9CTP - chains A and B of the 7 polymer chains in the assembly; structure by electron microscopy, 3.62 A resolution.

# Chain A
Protein: Gamma-aminobutyric acid receptor subunit beta-2
From: Homo sapiens
UniProtKB: P47870 (GBRB2_HUMAN); residues 2-488 here correspond to UniProt positions 26-512 (UniProt number = residue number + 24)
Sequence (487 residues; numbered 2 to 488; the number before each row is that of its first residue):
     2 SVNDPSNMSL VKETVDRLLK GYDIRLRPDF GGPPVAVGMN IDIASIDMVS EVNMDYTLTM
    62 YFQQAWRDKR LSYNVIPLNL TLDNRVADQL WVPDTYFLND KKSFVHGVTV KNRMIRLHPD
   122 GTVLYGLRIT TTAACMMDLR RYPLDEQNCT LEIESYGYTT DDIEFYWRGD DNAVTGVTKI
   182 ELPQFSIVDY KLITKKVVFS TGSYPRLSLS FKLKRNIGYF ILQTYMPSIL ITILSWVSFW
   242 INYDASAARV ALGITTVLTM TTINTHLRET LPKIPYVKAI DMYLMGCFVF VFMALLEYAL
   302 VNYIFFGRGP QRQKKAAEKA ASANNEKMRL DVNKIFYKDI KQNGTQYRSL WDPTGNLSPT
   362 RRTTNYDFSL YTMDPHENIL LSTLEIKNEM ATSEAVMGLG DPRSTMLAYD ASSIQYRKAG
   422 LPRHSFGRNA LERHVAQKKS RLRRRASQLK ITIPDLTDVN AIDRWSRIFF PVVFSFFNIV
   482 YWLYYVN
Unresolved in the structure: 2-6, 308-460, 488
Cystine bridges: Cys-136/Cys-150
Glycans and other covalent adducts: N-acetylglucosamine (NAG) linked to Asn-80; glycan linked to Asn-149

# Chain B
Protein: Gamma-aminobutyric acid receptor subunit alpha-1
From: Homo sapiens
UniProtKB: P14867 (GBRA1_HUMAN); residues 1-429 here correspond to UniProt positions 28-456 (UniProt number = residue number + 27)
Sequence (429 residues; each row starts with the number of its first residue):
     1 QPSLQDELKD NTTVFTRILD RLLDGYDNRL RPGLGERVTE VKTDIFVTSF GPVSDHDMEY
    61 TIDVFFRQSW KDERLKFKGP MTVLRLNNLM ASKIWTPDTF FHNGKKSVAH NMTMPNKLLR
   121 ITEDGTLLYT MRLTVRAECP MHLEDFPMDA HACPLKFGSY AYTRAEVVYE WTREPARSVV
   181 VAEDGSRLNQ YDLLGQTVDS GIVQSSTGEY VVMTTHFHLK RKIGYFVIQT YLPCIMTVIL
   241 SQVSFWLNRE SVPARTVFGV TTVLTMTTLS ISARNSLPKV AYATAMDWFI AVCYAFVFSA
   301 LIEFATVNYF TKRGYAWDGK SVVPEKPKKV KDPLIKKNNT YAPTATSYTP NLARGDPGLA
   361 TIAKSATIEP KEVKPETKPP EPKKTFNSVS KIDRLSRIAF PLLFGIFNLV YWATYLNREP
   421 QLKAPTPHQ
Unresolved in the structure: 1-9, 313-385, 419-429
Cystine bridges: Cys-139/Cys-153
Glycans and other covalent adducts: glycan linked to Asn-111
Small-molecule neighbours: PIO ([(2R)-2-octanoyloxy-3-[oxidanyl-[(1R,2R,3S,4R,5R,6S)-2,3,6-tris(oxidanyl)-4,5-diphosphonooxy-cyclohexyl]oxy-phosphoryl]oxy-propyl] octanoate): Arg-249, Ser-299, Ile-302, Glu-303, Thr-306, Val-307, Phe-310, Lys-312, Phe-386, Asn-387, Ser-388, Val-389, Ser-390, Lys-391, Ile-392, Leu-395, Ser-396

# Chain A / chain B interface
Residue-residue contacts (92; chain A residue first):
  Asp-24(A) with Thr-16(B), hydrogen bond
  Ile-25(A) with Asn-87(B), hydrogen bond (backbone-side chain); Leu-89(B), hydrophobic
  Arg-26(A) with Thr-16(B), hydrogen bond; Leu-19(B); Asp-20(B), salt bridge; Leu-86(B); Asn-87(B), hydrogen bond (backbone-side chain); Leu-89(B); Met-90(B)
  Leu-27(A) with Thr-12(B); Phe-15(B); Thr-16(B); Leu-19(B), hydrophobic
  Phe-31(A) with Leu-84(B), hydrophobic; Arg-85(B)
  Val-93(A) with Met-114(B), hydrophobic
  Pro-94(A) with Met-114(B)
  Thr-96(A) with Met-112(B); Thr-113(B), hydrogen bond (backbone-backbone); Met-114(B)
  Tyr-97(A) with Phe-65(B); Met-112(B); Asn-116(B); Arg-132(B)
  Phe-98(A) with Met-112(B), hydrophobic; Arg-132(B), hydrogen bond (backbone-side chain)
  Leu-99(A) with Phe-65(B), hydrophobic; Arg-132(B), hydrogen bond (backbone-side chain)
  Asn-100(A) with Arg-187(B)
  Asp-101(A) with Met-112(B); Arg-132(B)
  Lys-102(A) with His-110(B); Arg-187(B)
  Ser-104(A) with Met-112(B)
  Ile-130(A) with Met-112(B), hydrophobic; Thr-113(B)
  Ala-135(A) with Arg-187(B)
  Met-137(A) with Arg-187(B)
  Tyr-157(A) with Phe-65(B); Lys-117(B); Leu-118(B), hydrophobic; Thr-130(B), hydrogen bond; Met-131(B); Arg-132(B), hydrogen bond (side chain-backbone)
  Gly-158(A) with Arg-85(B); Leu-118(B); Arg-120(B)
  Thr-160(A) with Arg-85(B); Arg-120(B)
  Asp-162(A) with Arg-85(B), salt bridge
  Asp-163(A) with Arg-85(B), salt bridge
  Phe-200(A) with Phe-46(B), hydrophobic; Phe-65(B), hydrophobic
  Ser-201(A) with Arg-67(B), hydrogen bond
  Thr-202(A) with Arg-67(B); Arg-120(B), hydrogen bond (backbone-side chain); Leu-128(B)
  Tyr-205(A) with Leu-118(B); Arg-120(B), hydrogen bond
  Val-251(A) with Ala-254(B), hydrophobic; Phe-258(B), hydrophobic
  Ile-255(A) with Val-257(B), hydrophobic; Thr-261(B)
  Val-258(A) with Leu-240(B), hydrophobic
  Arg-269(A) with Tyr-225(B); Ile-228(B); Gln-229(B)
  Glu-270(A) with Asn-275(B)
  Pro-273(A) with Asn-189(B)
  Lys-274(A) with Asn-189(B); Gln-190(B); Tyr-225(B); Ser-276(B)
  Ile-275(A) with Tyr-225(B)
  Pro-276(A) with Asn-189(B); Lys-222(B); Gly-224(B); Tyr-225(B)
  Asp-282(A) with Ile-228(B)
  Met-286(A) with Ile-228(B), hydrophobic
  Phe-289(A) with Met-236(B), hydrophobic
  Phe-293(A) with Ile-239(B), hydrophobic; Leu-240(B), hydrophobic
  Leu-296(A) with Leu-240(B), hydrophobic
  Leu-297(A) with Val-243(B), hydrophobic
  Ala-300(A) with Val-243(B), hydrophobic
  Asn-303(A) with Leu-247(B); Asn-248(B), hydrogen bond
  Tyr-304(A) with Trp-246(B); Arg-397(B), hydrogen bond
  Phe-307(A) with Asn-248(B)
Other interface residues (no listed pair), chain A (55 interface residues in all): Phe-63, Trp-92, Asp-95, Phe-105, Val-106, Tyr-159, Ser-247, Leu-259, Thr-266
Other interface residues (no listed pair), chain B (53 interface residues in all): Met-81, Ser-186, Leu-232, Ser-251, Thr-265

# In short
Chain A and chain B form an interface of 55 and 53 residues respectively; the contacts include 14 hydrogen
bonds and 3 salt bridges. Polar contacts include Arg-26(A)/Asp-20(B), Asp-162(A)/Arg-85(B) and
Asp-163(A)/Arg-85(B). Bound to chain B: compound PIO. N-acetylglucosamine is covalently linked to Asn-80(A).
Here chain A is Gamma-aminobutyric acid receptor subunit beta-2 and chain B is Gamma-aminobutyric acid
receptor subunit alpha-1, both from Homo sapiens. Entry 9CTP (Native human GABAA receptor of
beta2-alpha1-beta2-alpha3-gamma2 assembly) was determined by electron microscopy (same publication as 9CRS,
9CRV, 9CSB, 9CT0, 9CTJ, 9CTV and 6 further entries).
